5XLZ - chains D and E of the 6 polymer chains in the assembly; structure by X-ray diffraction, 2.30 A resolution.

== Chain D ==
Name: Tubulin beta-2B chain
Source organism: Bos taurus
UniProt: Q6B856 (TBB2B_BOVIN); residues 1-445 here = UniProt positions 1-445
Chain sequence (445 residues; row label = number of the first residue in the row):
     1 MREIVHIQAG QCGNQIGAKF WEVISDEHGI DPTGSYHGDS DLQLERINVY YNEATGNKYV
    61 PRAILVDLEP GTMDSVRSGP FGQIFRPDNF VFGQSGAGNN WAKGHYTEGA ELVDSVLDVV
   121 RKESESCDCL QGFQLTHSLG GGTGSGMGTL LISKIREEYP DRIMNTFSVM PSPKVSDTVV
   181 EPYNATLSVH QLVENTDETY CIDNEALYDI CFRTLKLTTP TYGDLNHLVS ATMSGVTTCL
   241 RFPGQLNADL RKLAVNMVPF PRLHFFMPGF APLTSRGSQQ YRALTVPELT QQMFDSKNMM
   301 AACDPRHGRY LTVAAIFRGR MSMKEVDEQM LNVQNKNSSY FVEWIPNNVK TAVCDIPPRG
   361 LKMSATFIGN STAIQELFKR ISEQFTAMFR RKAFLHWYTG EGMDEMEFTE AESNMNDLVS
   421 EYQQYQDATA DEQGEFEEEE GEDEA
Disordered / not traced: 274-283, 432-445
Residues lining bound ligands:
  - 89U (10-[(4-methoxy-3-oxidanyl-phenyl)methylidene]anthracen-9-one): C239, L240, L246, N247, A248, D249, K252, L253, N256, M257, T312, V313, A314, A315, I316, N348, K350, T351, A352
  - GTP (guanosine-5'-triphosphate): G10, Q11, C12, Q15, I16, D67, E69, G96, A97, G98, N99, N100, S138, G140, G141, G142, T143, G144, S145, V169, P171, V175, S176, E181, N204, L207, Y222, L225, N226
UniProt features mapped onto this chain:
  - motif: M1 to I4 (MREI motif)
  - binding site (GTP): Q11, E69, S138, G142, T143, G144, N204, N226
  - binding site (Mg(2+)): E69
  - modified residue: S40 (Phosphoserine), T55 (Phosphothreonine), K58 (N6-acetyllysine), S172 (Phosphoserine), T285 (Phosphothreonine), T290 (Phosphothreonine), R318 (Omega-N-methylarginine), E438 (5-glutamyl polyglutamate)
  - cross-link (Glycyl lysine isopeptide (Lys-Gly)): K58 (interchain with G-Cter in ubiquitin), K324 (interchain with G-Cter in ubiquitin)

== Chain E ==
Name: Stathmin-4
Source organism: Rattus norvegicus
UniProt: P63043 (STMN4_RAT); residues 5-145 here correspond to UniProt positions 49-189 (UniProt number = residue number + 44)
Chain sequence (143 residues; each row starts with the number of its first residue):
     3 MADMEVIELN KCTSGQSFEV ILKPPSFDGV PEFNASLPRR RDPSLEEIQK KLEAAEERRK
    63 YQEAELLKHL AEKREHEREV IQKAIEENNN FIKMAKEKLA QKMESNKENR EAHLAAMLER
   123 LQEKDKHAEE VRKNKELKEE ASR
Disordered / not traced: 3-5, 29-43, 142-145
Sequence notes: expression tag (3-4)
UniProt features mapped onto this chain:
  - modified residue: S46 (Phosphoserine)

== How chain D and chain E interact ==
Contacting residue pairs (25):
  Y106(D) with H129(E), hydrogen bond; A130(E), hydrophobic; V133(E), hydrophobic; R134(E), hydrogen bond (backbone-side chain)
  T107(D) with K137(E)
  A110(D) with R134(E)
  S153(D) with L123(E); K126(E)
  K154(D) with D127(E), salt bridge
  R156(D) with L123(E)
  E157(D) with L120(E); L123(E); Q124(E); D127(E)
  P160(D) with M119(E), hydrophobic
  Q191(D) with K126(E), hydrogen bond
  N195(D) with L123(E); K126(E)
  T399(D) with K140(E), hydrogen bond (backbone-side chain)
  G400(D) with K137(E)
  E401(D) with V133(E); K137(E), salt bridge
  G402(D) with V133(E); N136(E)
  E407(D) with H129(E), salt bridge
Other interface residues (no listed pair), chain D (18 interface residues in all): D161, E194, M403
Other interface residues (no listed pair), chain E (16 interface residues in all): R112, L116, R122

== In short ==
18 residues of chain D face 16 of chain E across their interface; the contacts include 4 hydrogen bonds and 3
salt bridges. Polar pairs include K154(D)-D127(E), E401(D)-K137(E) and E407(D)-H129(E). Chain D binds GTP and
compound 89U.
Here chain D is Tubulin beta-2B chain (Bos taurus) and chain E is Stathmin-4 (Rattus norvegicus). Entry 5XLZ
(The crystal structure of tubulin complexed with a benzylidene derivative of 9(10H)-anthracenone) was
determined by X-ray diffraction.
